Entry 5UH9 (X-ray diffraction, 4.40 A resolution (low resolution: residue-level contacts below are approximate; hydrogen-bond / salt-bridge calls are withheld)); this record covers chains D and E of the 9 polymer chains in the assembly.

Chain D:
Protein: DNA-directed RNA polymerase subunit beta'
Source organism: Mycobacterium tuberculosis (strain ATCC 25618 / H37Rv)
Notes: EC 2.7.7.6
UniProtKB: P9WGY7 (RPOC_MYCTU); residue numbers follow UniProt; this construct covers 1-1316
Sequence (1316 residues; each row starts with the number of its first residue):
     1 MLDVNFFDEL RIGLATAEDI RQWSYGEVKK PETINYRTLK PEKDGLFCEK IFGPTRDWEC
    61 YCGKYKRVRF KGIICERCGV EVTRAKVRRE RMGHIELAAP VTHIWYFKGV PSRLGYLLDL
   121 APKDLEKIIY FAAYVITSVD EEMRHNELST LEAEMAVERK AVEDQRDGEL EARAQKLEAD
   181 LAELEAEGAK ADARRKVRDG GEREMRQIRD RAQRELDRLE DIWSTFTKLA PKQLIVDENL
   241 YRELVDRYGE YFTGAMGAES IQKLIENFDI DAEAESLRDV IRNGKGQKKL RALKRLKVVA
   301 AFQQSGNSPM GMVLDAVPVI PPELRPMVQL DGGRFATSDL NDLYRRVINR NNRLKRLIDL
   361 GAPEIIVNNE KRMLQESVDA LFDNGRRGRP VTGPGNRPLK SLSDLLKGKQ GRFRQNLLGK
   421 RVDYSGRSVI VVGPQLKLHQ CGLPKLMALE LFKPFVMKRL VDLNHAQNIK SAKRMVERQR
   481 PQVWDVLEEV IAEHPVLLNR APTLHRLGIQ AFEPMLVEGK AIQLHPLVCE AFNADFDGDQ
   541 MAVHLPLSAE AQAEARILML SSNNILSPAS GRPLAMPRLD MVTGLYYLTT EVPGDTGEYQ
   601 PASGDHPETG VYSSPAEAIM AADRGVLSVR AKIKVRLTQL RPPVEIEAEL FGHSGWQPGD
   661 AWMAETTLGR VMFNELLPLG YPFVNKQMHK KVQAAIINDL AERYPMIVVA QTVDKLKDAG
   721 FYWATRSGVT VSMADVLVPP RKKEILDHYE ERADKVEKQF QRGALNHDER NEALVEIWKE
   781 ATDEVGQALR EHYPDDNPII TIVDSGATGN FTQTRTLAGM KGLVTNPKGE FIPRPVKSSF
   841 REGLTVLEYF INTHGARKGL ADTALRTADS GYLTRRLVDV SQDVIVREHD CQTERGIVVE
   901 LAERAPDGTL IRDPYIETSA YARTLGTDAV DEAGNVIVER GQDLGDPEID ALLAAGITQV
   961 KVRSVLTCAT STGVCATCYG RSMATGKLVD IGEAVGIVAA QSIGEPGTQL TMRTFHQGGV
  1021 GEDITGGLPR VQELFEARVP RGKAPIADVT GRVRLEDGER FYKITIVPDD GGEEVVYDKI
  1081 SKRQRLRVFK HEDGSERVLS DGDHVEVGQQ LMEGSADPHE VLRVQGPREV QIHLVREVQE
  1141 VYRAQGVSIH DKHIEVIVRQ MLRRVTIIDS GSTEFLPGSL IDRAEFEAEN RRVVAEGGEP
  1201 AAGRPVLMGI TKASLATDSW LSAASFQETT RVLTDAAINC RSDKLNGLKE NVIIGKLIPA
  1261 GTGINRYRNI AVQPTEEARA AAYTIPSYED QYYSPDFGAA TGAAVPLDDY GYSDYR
Unresolved in the structure: 1-2, 1012-1025, 1282-1316
Swiss-Prot annotation at these positions:
  - binding site (Zn(2+)): Cys60, Cys62, Cys75, Cys78, Cys891, Cys968, Cys975, Cys978
  - binding site (Mg(2+)): Asp535, Asp537, Asp539
Metal / ion sites: Zn2+ site 1: Cys60, Cys62, Cys75, Cys78; Mg2+: Asp535, Asp537, Asp539 (shared with 1 residue of chain I); Zn2+ site 2: Cys891, Cys968, Cys975, Cys978

Chain E:
Protein: DNA-directed RNA polymerase subunit omega
Source organism: Mycobacterium tuberculosis (strain ATCC 25618 / H37Rv)
Notes: EC 2.7.7.6
UniProtKB: P9WGY5 (RPOZ_MYCTU); numbering as in UniProt (aligned over 1-110)
Sequence (110 residues; numbered 1 to 110; the number before each row is that of its first residue):
     1 MSISQSDASL AAVPAVDQFD PSSGASGGYD TPLGITNPPI DELLDRVSSK YALVIYAAKR
    61 ARQINDYYNQ LGEGILEYVG PLVEPGLQEK PLSIALREIH ADLLEHTEGE
Unresolved in the structure: 1-27, 109-110

Chain D / chain E interface:
Pairs across the interface - 78 pairs, chain D then chain E:
  His439(D) with Leu33(E); Ile35(E); Thr36(E)
  Arg459(D) with Gln88(E)
  Glu489(D) with Gln88(E); Lys90(E)
  Val490(D) with Lys90(E)
  Ala492(D) with Lys90(E)
  Glu493(D) with Gly34(E); Ile35(E); Ser93(E)
  Glu513(D) with Ile35(E)
  Ala549(D) with Ala58(E); Arg62(E)
  Glu550(D) with Ala58(E); Arg62(E)
  Gln552(D) with Leu92(E)
  Ala553(D) with Val54(E); Leu92(E)
  Glu554(D) with Val54(E)
  Arg556(D) with Ile35(E); Asn37(E); Leu92(E); Leu96(E)
  Ile557(D) with Lys50(E); Leu53(E); Val54(E)
  Leu558(D) with Val54(E)
  Asn563(D) with Ile40(E); Lys50(E)
  Pro705(D) with Asp41(E)
  Met706(D) with Asp41(E); Lys50(E)
  Ile707(D) with Pro32(E); Thr36(E); Pro39(E); Asp41(E)
  Gln711(D) with Asp30(E); Pro32(E)
  Lys715(D) with Asp30(E)
  Asp990(D) with Ser49(E); Lys50(E); Tyr51(E)
  Glu993(D) with Tyr51(E)
  Gly1261(D) with Tyr51(E)
  Thr1262(D) with Tyr51(E)
  Arg1266(D) with Glu108(E)
  Tyr1267(D) with Ser49(E); Tyr51(E); Ala52(E); Ile55(E)
  Arg1268(D) with Ile55(E); Lys59(E)
  Asn1269(D) with Glu108(E)
  Ile1270(D) with Ala52(E); Lys59(E); His106(E); Thr107(E); Glu108(E)
  Ala1271(D) with Glu105(E); Thr107(E)
  Val1272(D) with Tyr56(E); Arg60(E); Gln63(E); Glu105(E)
  Gln1273(D) with Leu104(E); Glu105(E)
  Pro1274(D) with Leu82(E); Leu103(E); Leu104(E); Glu105(E)
  Thr1275(D) with Asp102(E); Leu103(E); Leu104(E); Glu105(E)
  Glu1276(D) with Glu105(E)
  Ala1278(D) with Leu82(E); Leu103(E)
Other interface residues (no listed pair), chain D (45 interface residues in all): Lys437, Gln440, Pro495, Ser548, Leu560, Val708, Lys987, Asn1265
Other interface residues (no listed pair), chain E (41 interface residues in all): Tyr29, Thr31, Leu44, Ser48, Val79

In short:
The interface between chain D and chain E involves 45 residues on one side and 41 on the other. Cys60(D),
Cys62(D), Cys75(D) and Cys78(D) coordinate Zn2+ site 1. UniProt lists 8 Zn2+-binding residues and 3
Mg2+-binding residues on chain D.
Here chain D is DNA-directed RNA polymerase subunit beta' and chain E is DNA-directed RNA polymerase subunit
omega, both from Mycobacterium tuberculosis (strain ATCC 25618 / H37Rv). Entry 5UH9 (Crystal structure of
Mycobacterium tuberculosis transcription initiation complex containing 2nt RNA) was determined by X-ray
diffraction, deposited together with 5UH5, 5UH6, 5UH8, 5UHA, 5UHB, 5UHC and 4 further entries.
